Entry 9R84 (X-ray diffraction, 1.75 A resolution); this record covers chains A and B.

== Chain A ==
Molecule: All4940 protein
UniProt: Q8YMJ3 (Q8YMJ3_NOSS1); residues 3-131 here = UniProt positions 3-131
Sequence (129 residues; numbered 3 to 131; the number before each row is that of its first residue):
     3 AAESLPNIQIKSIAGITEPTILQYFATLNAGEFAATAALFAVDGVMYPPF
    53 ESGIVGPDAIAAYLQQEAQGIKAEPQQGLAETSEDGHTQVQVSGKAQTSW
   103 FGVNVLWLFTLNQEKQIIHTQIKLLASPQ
Differences from the reference sequence: engineered mutation Phe103 (Cys in Q8YMJ3)
Residues lining bound ligands: D-malate (MLT): Tyr26, Leu30, Met48, Tyr65, Leu66, Ala70, Ile73, Trp109, Ile124

== Chain B ==
Molecule: All4940 protein
UniProt: Q8YMJ3 (Q8YMJ3_NOSS1); residue numbers follow UniProt; this construct covers 10-132
Sequence (130 residues; row label = number of the first residue in the row):
     3 AAESLPNIQIKSIAGITEPTILQYFATLNAGEFAATAALFAVDGVMYPPF
    53 ESGIVGPDAIAAYLQQEAQGIKAEPQQGLAETSEDGHTQVQVSGKAQTSW
   103 FGVNVLWLFTLNQEKQIIHTQIKLLASPQE
Unresolved in the structure: 3-9
Differences from the reference sequence: expression tag (3-9); engineered mutation Phe103 (Cys in Q8YMJ3)
Residues lining bound ligands: D-malate (MLT): Tyr26, Leu30, Met48, Tyr49, Pro50, Pro51, Tyr65, Leu66, Ala70, Thr122, Gln123, Ile124

== How chain A and chain B interact ==
Contacting residue pairs - 32 pairs, chain A then chain B:
  Tyr49(A) - Ala128(B)  hydrophobic
  Tyr49(A) - Pro130(B)
  Val57(A) - Glu132(B)
  Gln79(A) - Leu81(B)
  Gln79(A) - Ala82(B)  hydrogen bond (side chain-backbone)
  Gln79(A) - Glu83(B)  hydrogen bond
  Leu81(A) - Gln79(B)  hydrogen bond (backbone-side chain)
  Glu83(A) - Gln79(B)
  Gln91(A) - Gln79(B)
  Gln93(A) - Gln79(B)
  Gln93(A) - Gly80(B)
  Gln93(A) - Leu81(B)
  Gln93(A) - Ser95(B)  hydrogen bond
  Val94(A) - Leu81(B)
  Ser95(A) - Leu81(B)
  Ser95(A) - Glu83(B)
  Leu108(A) - Leu81(B)  hydrophobic
  Leu108(A) - Gln93(B)
  Leu108(A) - Leu108(B)  hydrophobic
  Leu110(A) - Leu127(B)  hydrophobic
  Gln123(A) - Leu127(B)
  Gln123(A) - Ala128(B)  hydrogen bond (side chain-backbone)
  Lys125(A) - Leu108(B)
  Lys125(A) - Lys125(B)
  Lys125(A) - Leu126(B)
  Leu126(A) - Lys125(B)
  Leu127(A) - Gln93(B)
  Leu127(A) - Leu110(B)  hydrophobic
  Ala128(A) - Gln91(B)
  Pro130(A) - Gln91(B)
  Pro130(A) - Thr112(B)
  Gln131(A) - His89(B)
Also at the interface, not in a pair above, chain A (22 interface residues in all): Gly80, Ala82, Val92, Ser129
Also at the interface, not in a pair above, chain B (22 interface residues in all): Gly17, Ser85, Val94, Ile120

== Summary ==
Chain A and chain B each contribute 22 residues to their interface, with 5 hydrogen bonds. Polar pairs include
Gln79(A)-Ala82(B), Gln79(A)-Glu83(B) and Leu81(A)-Gln79(B). Chain A binds D-malate. Chain B binds D-malate.
Chain A is All4940 protein and chain B is All4940 protein; the structure, The C103F Mutant of Apo-C-Terminal
Domain Homolog of the Orange Carotenoid Protein (CTDH) from Anabaena, was determined by X-ray diffraction.
